Entry 7VNM (electron microscopy, 2.86 A resolution); this record covers chains L and 9 of the 30 polymer chains in the assembly.

# Chain L
Name: Reaction center protein L chain
Source organism: Cereibacter sphaeroides 2.4.1
Reference sequence: Q3J1A5 (RCEL_RHOS4); residues 0-281 here correspond to UniProt positions 1-282 (UniProt number = residue number + 1)
Chain sequence (282 residues; numbered 0 to 281; the number before each row is that of its first residue; numbering starts at 0):
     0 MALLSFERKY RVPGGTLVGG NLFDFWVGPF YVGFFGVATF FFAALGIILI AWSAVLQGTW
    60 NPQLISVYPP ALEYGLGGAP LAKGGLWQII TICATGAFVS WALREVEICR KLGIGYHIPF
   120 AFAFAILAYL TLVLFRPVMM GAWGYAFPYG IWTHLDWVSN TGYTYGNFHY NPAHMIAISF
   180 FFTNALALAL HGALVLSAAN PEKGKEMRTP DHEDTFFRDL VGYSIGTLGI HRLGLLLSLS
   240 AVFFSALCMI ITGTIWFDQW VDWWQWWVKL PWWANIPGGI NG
Not modelled in the structure: 0
Metal / ion sites: Fe2+: His190, His230 (shared with 3 residues of chain M)
Small-molecule neighbours:
  - bacteriochlorophyll a (BCL), molecule 1: Phe97, Phe121, Ala124, Ile125, Ala127, Tyr128, Leu131, Trp156, Val157, Ser158, Thr160, Gly161, Tyr162, Asn166, Phe167, His168, His173, Ala176, Ile177, Phe180, Phe181, Ser244, Ala245, Cys247, Met248
  - bacteriochlorophyll a (BCL), molecule 2: Tyr128, Leu131, Phe146, Ile150, Trp151, His153, Leu154, Trp156, Val157
  - bacteriochlorophyll a (BCL), molecule 3: Val157, Tyr162, His168, Phe181
  - bacteriochlorophyll a (BCL), molecule 4: His168, Met174, Ile177, Ser178, Phe181, Thr182, Leu185
  - bacteriopheophytin a (BPH), molecule 1: Thr38, Phe41, Ala42, Gly45, Ile46, Ile89, Cys92, Ala93, Ala96, Phe97, Trp100, Glu104, Ile117, Ala120, Phe121, Phe123, Ala124, Tyr148, Gly149, His153, Ser237, Leu238, Val241
  - bacteriopheophytin a (BPH), molecule 2: Phe181, Ala184, Leu185, Ala188, Leu189, Leu219, Val220
  - 1,2-diacyl-sn-glycero-3-phosphocholine (PC1), molecule 1: Ala1, Val26, Gly27, Phe39, Ala43
  - 1,2-diacyl-sn-glycero-3-phosphocholine (PC1), molecule 2: Thr15, Leu16, Val17, Gly18, Phe34, Val98, Leu102
  - 1,2-diacyl-sn-glycero-3-phosphocholine (PC1), molecule 3: Gly27, Pro28, Phe29
  - 1,2-diacyl-sn-glycero-3-phosphocholine (PC1), molecule 4: Ile49, Ala50, Thr58, Trp59, Asn60, Pro61, Ile64
  - 1,2-diacyl-sn-glycero-3-phosphocholine (PC1), molecule 5: Ile49, Asn60, Pro61, Gln62, Ile64, Tyr148, Gly149, Ile150, Trp151
  - ubiquinone-10 (U10), molecule 1: Val26, Phe29, Tyr30, Val31, Gly35, Val36, Phe39, Trp100, Arg103
  - ubiquinone-10 (U10), molecule 2: Ile175, Ser178, Phe179, Thr182, Leu185, Leu189, His190, Leu193, Val194, Pro209, Glu212, Asp213, Phe216, Ser223, Ile224, Gly225, Thr226, Ile229, Leu232, Leu236, Phe243
Swiss-Prot annotation at these positions:
  - binding site ((7R,8Z)-bacteriochlorophyll b): His153, His173
  - binding site (Fe cation): His190, His230
  - binding site (a ubiquinone): Phe216

# Chain 9
Name: Light-harvesting protein B-875 alpha chain
Source organism: Cereibacter sphaeroides 2.4.1
Reference sequence: Q3J1A4 (LHA1_RHOS4); residues 1-58 here = UniProt positions 1-58
Chain sequence (58 residues; each row starts with the number of its first residue):
     1 MSKFYKIWMI FDPRRVFVAQ GVFLFLLAVM IHLILLSTPS YNWLEISAAK YNRVAVAE
Not modelled in the structure: 55-58
Small-molecule neighbours:
  - bacteriochlorophyll a (BCL), molecule 1: Phe4, Ile7, Trp8, Val16, Gln20, Phe23, Ile31
  - bacteriochlorophyll a (BCL), molecule 2: Gly21, Leu24, Phe25, Ala28, His32, Leu35, Tyr41, Trp43
  - bacteriochlorophyll a (BCL), molecule 3: Leu24, Leu27, Ala28, Ile31, His32, Leu35, Tyr41
  - 1,2-diacyl-sn-glycero-3-phosphocholine (PC1): Phe11, Arg15, Val16, Ala19, Phe23
  - spheroidene (SPO), molecule 1: Lys3, Phe4, Lys6, Ile7, Met9, Ile10
  - spheroidene (SPO), molecule 2: Phe17, Gln20, Phe23, Leu24, Leu27, Met30, Ile31, Ile34
  - spheroidene (SPO), molecule 3: Phe25, Ala28, Val29, His32, Leu33, Leu36
Swiss-Prot annotation at these positions:
  - binding site (a bacteriochlorophyll): His32

# How chain L and chain 9 interact
Residue-residue contacts - 17 pairs, chain L then chain 9:
  Phe22(L) - Val18(9)  hydrophobic
  Phe24(L) - Arg15(9)
  Trp25(L) - Arg15(9)  hydrogen bond (backbone-side chain)
  Val26(L) - Arg15(9)
  Val36(L) - Val18(9)  hydrophobic
  Val36(L) - Val22(9)  hydrophobic
  Phe39(L) - Val22(9)  hydrophobic
  Phe40(L) - Phe25(9)  hydrophobic
  Phe40(L) - Leu26(9)  hydrophobic
  Ala43(L) - Leu26(9)  hydrophobic
  Leu44(L) - Leu26(9)
  Ile47(L) - Met30(9)  hydrophobic
  Leu48(L) - Leu33(9)  hydrophobic
  Trp51(L) - Ile34(9)
  Trp51(L) - Ser37(9)  hydrogen bond
  Leu80(L) - Ser37(9)
  Ile88(L) - Leu33(9)  hydrophobic
Interface residues without a listed pair, chain L (17 interface residues in all): Gly27, Leu55, Ala81
Interface residues without a listed pair, chain 9 (11 interface residues in all): Val29, Thr38

# Overview
17 residues of chain L and 11 residues of chain 9 are in contact; the contacts include 2 hydrogen bonds. Among
the polar pairs are Trp25(L)-Arg15(9) and Trp51(L)-Ser37(9). One 1,2-diacyl-sn-glycero-3-phosphocholine
molecule is bound between chain L and chain 9.
Chain L is Reaction center protein L chain and chain 9 is Light-harvesting protein B-875 alpha chain, both
from Cereibacter sphaeroides 2.4.1; the structure, Rba sphaeroides PufY-KO RC-LH1 monomer, was determined by
electron microscopy (same publication as 7VA9, 7VB9, 7VOR, 7VOT and 7VOY).
